PDB entry 2C37 | X-ray diffraction, 2.80 A resolution | chains C and F of the 6 polymer chains in the assembly

Chain C:
Molecule: Probable exosome complex exonuclease 2
Source organism: Sulfolobus solfataricus
Notes: EC 3.1.13.-
Reference sequence: Q9UXC0 (ECX2_SULSO); numbering as in UniProt (aligned over 1-275)
Amino-acid sequence (275 residues; row label = number of the first residue in the row):
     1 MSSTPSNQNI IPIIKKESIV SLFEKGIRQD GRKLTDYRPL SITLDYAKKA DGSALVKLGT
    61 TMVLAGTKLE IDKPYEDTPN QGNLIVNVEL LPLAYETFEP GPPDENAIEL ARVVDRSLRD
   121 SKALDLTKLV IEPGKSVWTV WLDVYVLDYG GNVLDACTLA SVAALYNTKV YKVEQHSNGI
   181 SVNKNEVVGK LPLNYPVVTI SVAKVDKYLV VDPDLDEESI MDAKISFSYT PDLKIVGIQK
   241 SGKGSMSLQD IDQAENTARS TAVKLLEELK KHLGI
Unresolved in the structure: 93-103, 176-179
UniProt features mapped onto this chain:
  - mutagenesis: R112 (R112E: Abolishes exoribonuclease activity of the complex; when associated with E-116), R116 (R116E: Abolishes exoribonuclease activity of the complex; when associated with E-112), E218 (E218A: Does not change activity)

Chain F:
Molecule: Probable exosome complex exonuclease 1
Source organism: Sulfolobus solfataricus
Notes: EC 3.1.13.-
Reference sequence: Q9UXC2 (ECX1_SULSO); residues 1-248 here = UniProt positions 1-248
Amino-acid sequence (248 residues; row label = number of the first residue in the row):
     1 MREMLQVERP KLILDDGKRT DGRKPDELRS IKIELGVLKN ADGSAIFEMG NTKAIAAVYG
    61 PKEMHPRHLS LPDRAVLRVR YHMTPFSTDE RKNPAPSRRE IELSKVIREA LESAVLVELF
   121 PRTAIDVFTE ILQADAGSRL VSLMAASLAL ADAGIPMRDL IAGVAVGKAD GVIILDLNET
   181 EDMWGEADMP IAMMPSLNQV TLFQLNGSMT PDEFRQAFDL AVKGINIIYN LEREALKSKY
   241 VEFKEEGV
Unresolved in the structure: 1-7
Residues lining bound ligands: uridine-5'-monophosphate (U5P): T88, R98, R99, A134, D135, A136, S138, R139, E179, D182, M183
UniProt features mapped onto this chain:
  - mutagenesis: R98 (R98E: Abolishes exoribonuclease activity; when associated with E-99), R99 (R99E: Abolishes exoribonuclease activity; when associated with E-98), D182 (D182A: Abolishes both exoribonuclease and polyadenylation activities)

How chain C and chain F interact:
Contacting residue pairs (47):
  Y46(C) - I46(F)
  Y46(C) - L132(F)  hydrophobic
  Y46(C) - Q133(F)
  A47(C) - F86(F)  hydrophobic
  A47(C) - Q133(F)
  K48(C) - K53(F)
  K48(C) - Q133(F)  hydrogen bond (backbone-side chain)
  K49(C) - F86(F)
  K49(C) - S87(F)
  K49(C) - T88(F)
  K49(C) - D89(F)
  K49(C) - A134(F)  hydrogen bond (side chain-backbone)
  K49(C) - D135(F)  salt bridge
  A50(C) - F86(F)
  T60(C) - K39(F)
  T60(C) - N40(F)
  M62(C) - V37(F)
  L64(C) - F86(F)  hydrophobic
  L64(C) - L132(F)  hydrophobic
  G66(C) - F86(F)
  K68(C) - F86(F)
  K68(C) - T88(F)
  K68(C) - D89(F)  hydrogen bond (side chain-backbone)
  K68(C) - R91(F)
  E70(C) - R91(F)
  E89(C) - R80(F)  salt bridge
  E89(C) - P94(F)
  L91(C) - R80(F)
  L91(C) - F128(F)
  L91(C) - E130(F)
  P92(C) - Y59(F)
  W141(C) - R91(F)
  D143(C) - P85(F)
  D143(C) - F86(F)
  D143(C) - R91(F)  salt bridge
  Y145(C) - H82(F)
  Y145(C) - T84(F)
  Y145(C) - P85(F)
  Y145(C) - E130(F)
  L147(C) - L38(F)
  D148(C) - L38(F)
  D148(C) - K39(F)  hydrogen bond (side chain-backbone)
  D148(C) - N40(F)  hydrogen bond (side chain-backbone)
  Y149(C) - N40(F)  hydrogen bond (backbone-side chain)
  G150(C) - N40(F)
  K184(C) - D89(F)  hydrogen bond (side chain-backbone)
  L215(C) - N40(F)
Interface residues without a listed pair, chain C (24 interface residues in all): A65
Interface residues without a listed pair, chain F (26 interface residues in all): A41, I55, M83

Overview:
The interface between chain C and chain F involves 24 residues on one side and 26 on the other, with 7
hydrogen bonds and 3 salt bridges. Among the polar pairs are K49(C)-D135(F), E89(C)-R80(F) and D143(C)-R91(F).
Ligands of chain F: uridine-5'-monophosphate.
Here chain C is Probable exosome complex exonuclease 2 and chain F is Probable exosome complex exonuclease 1,
both from Sulfolobus solfataricus. Entry 2C37 (Rnase ph core of the archaeal exosome in complex with U8 RNA)
was determined by X-ray diffraction together with 2C38 and 2C39 from the same study.
